5L54 - chains V and W of the 28 polymer chains in the assembly; structure by X-ray diffraction, 2.80 A resolution.

[Chain V]
Name: Proteasome subunit beta type-2
From: Saccharomyces cerevisiae (strain ATCC 204508 / S288c)
Notes: EC 3.4.25.1
UniProtKB: P25043 (PSB2_YEAST); residues 1-232 here correspond to UniProt positions 30-261 (UniProt number = residue number + 29)
Sequence (232 residues; each row starts with the number of its first residue):
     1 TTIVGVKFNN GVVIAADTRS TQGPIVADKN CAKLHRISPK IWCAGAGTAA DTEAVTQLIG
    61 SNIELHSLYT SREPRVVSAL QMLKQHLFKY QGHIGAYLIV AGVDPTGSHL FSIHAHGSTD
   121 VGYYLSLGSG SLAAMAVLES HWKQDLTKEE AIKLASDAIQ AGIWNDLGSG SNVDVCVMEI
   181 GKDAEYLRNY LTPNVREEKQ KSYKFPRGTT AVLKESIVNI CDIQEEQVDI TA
Not modelled in the structure: 223-232
UniProt features mapped onto this chain:
  - active site: Thr1 (Nucleophile)

[Chain W]
Name: Proteasome subunit beta type-3
From: Saccharomyces cerevisiae (strain ATCC 204508 / S288c)
Notes: EC 3.4.25.1
UniProtKB: P25451 (PSB3_YEAST); residues 0-204 here correspond to UniProt positions 1-205 (UniProt number = residue number + 1)
Sequence (205 residues; each row starts with the number of its first residue; numbering starts at 0):
     0 MSDPSSINGG IVVAMTGKDC VAIACDLRLG SQSLGVSNKF EKIFHYGHVF LGITGLATDV
    60 TTLNEMFRYK TNLYKLKEER AIEPETFTQL VSSSLYERRF GPYFVGPVVA GINSKSGKPF
   120 IAGFDLIGCI DEAKDFIVSG TASDQLFGMC ESLYEPNLEP EDLFETISQA LLNAADRDAL
   180 SGWGAVVYII KKDEVVKRYL KMRQD
Not modelled in the structure: 0
UniProt features mapped onto this chain:
  - modified residue: Ser30 (Phosphoserine)
  - cross-link: Lys69 (Glycyl lysine isopeptide (Lys-Gly) (interchain with G-Cter in ubiquitin))

[How chain V and chain W interact]
Residue-residue contacts (63; chain V residue first):
  Ile25(V) - Asp143(W)
  Ile25(V) - Phe146(W)  hydrophobic
  Val26(V) - Phe146(W)
  Ala27(V) - Asp130(W)
  Ala27(V) - Phe146(W)  hydrophobic
  Asp28(V) - Asp130(W)
  Asp28(V) - Glu131(W)
  Lys29(V) - Glu150(W)  salt bridge
  Ala49(V) - Cys128(W)  hydrophobic
  Ala50(V) - Tyr95(W)
  Ala50(V) - Ile126(W)  hydrophobic
  Ala50(V) - Cys128(W)  hydrophobic
  Asp51(V) - Tyr95(W)  hydrogen bond
  Asp51(V) - Arg98(W)  salt bridge
  Ala54(V) - Tyr95(W)
  Tyr90(V) - Phe99(W)  hydrophobic
  His93(V) - Arg98(W)  hydrogen bond (backbone-side chain)
  His93(V) - Phe99(W)
  Ile94(V) - Tyr95(W)
  Ile94(V) - Phe99(W)  hydrophobic
  Arg196(V) - Glu150(W)  salt bridge
  Lys199(V) - Glu150(W)  hydrogen bond (side chain-backbone)
  Lys199(V) - Ser151(W)  hydrogen bond (side chain-backbone)
  Lys199(V) - Tyr153(W)  hydrogen bond (side chain-backbone)
  Ser202(V) - Glu154(W)  hydrogen bond
  Tyr203(V) - Ser151(W)
  Tyr203(V) - Leu152(W)  hydrophobic
  Lys204(V) - Glu154(W)
  Phe205(V) - Leu152(W)  hydrophobic
  Phe205(V) - Glu164(W)
  Phe205(V) - Gln168(W)
  Arg207(V) - Glu160(W)  salt bridge
  Arg207(V) - Asp161(W)  salt bridge
  Gly208(V) - Glu164(W)  hydrogen bond (backbone-side chain)
  Thr209(V) - Glu164(W)
  Thr210(V) - Phe163(W)
  Thr210(V) - Glu164(W)  hydrogen bond
  Thr210(V) - Ser167(W)
  Thr210(V) - Gln168(W)  hydrogen bond
  Thr210(V) - Leu199(W)
  Ala211(V) - Leu199(W)
  Ala211(V) - Lys200(W)  hydrogen bond (backbone-backbone)
  Val212(V) - Phe163(W)  hydrophobic
  Val212(V) - Tyr198(W)
  Leu213(V) - Tyr198(W)  hydrogen bond (backbone-backbone)
  Leu213(V) - Leu199(W)
  Leu213(V) - Lys200(W)
  Lys214(V) - Lys196(W)
  Lys214(V) - Arg197(W)
  Lys214(V) - Tyr198(W)  hydrogen bond (backbone-backbone)
  Glu215(V) - Lys196(W)
  Glu215(V) - Arg197(W)  salt bridge
  Ser216(V) - Val194(W)
  Ser216(V) - Val195(W)
  Ser216(V) - Lys196(W)  hydrogen bond (backbone-backbone)
  Ile217(V) - Val194(W)
  Val218(V) - Tyr187(W)  hydrophobic
  Val218(V) - Val194(W)  hydrogen bond (backbone-backbone)
  Val218(V) - Lys196(W)
  Asn219(V) - His44(W)
  Ile220(V) - Gly46(W)
  Ile220(V) - Val194(W)  hydrophobic
  Asp222(V) - Lys74(W)  salt bridge
Interface residues without a listed pair, chain V (35 interface residues in all): Thr48, Pro206
Interface residues without a listed pair, chain W (40 interface residues in all): His47, Phe49, Asp124, Gly127, Leu157, Glu158, Thr165, Leu171, Glu193

[Summary]
Chain V and chain W form an interface of 35 and 40 residues respectively; the contacts include 14 hydrogen
bonds and 7 salt bridges. Polar pairs include Lys29(V)-Glu150(W), Asp51(V)-Arg98(W) and Arg196(V)-Glu150(W).
UniProt lists active-site residue Thr1(V) on chain V.
Chain V is Proteasome subunit beta type-2 and chain W is Proteasome subunit beta type-3, both from
Saccharomyces cerevisiae (strain ATCC 204508 / S288c); the structure, Yeast 20S proteasome in complex with
epoxyketone inhibitor 16, was determined by X-ray diffraction (same publication as 5L52, 5L55, 5L5A, 5L5B,
5L5D, 5L5E and 30 further entries).
